Entry 1V74 (X-ray diffraction, 2.00 A resolution); this record covers chains A and B.

Chain A:
Molecule: Colicin D
Organism: Escherichia coli
Notes: fragment: colicin D catalytic domain
Reference sequence: P17998 (CEAD_ECOLI); numbering as in UniProt (aligned over 591-697)
Amino-acid sequence (107 residues; each row starts with the number of its first residue):
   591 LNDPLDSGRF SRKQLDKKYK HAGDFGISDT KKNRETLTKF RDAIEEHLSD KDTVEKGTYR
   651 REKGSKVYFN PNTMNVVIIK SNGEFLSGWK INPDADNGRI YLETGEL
What the authors report for this chain:
  - contacts within the chain: H611-S677
  - catalytic residues: H611, R651, S677
  - catalytic residues: K608, K610, W679 (proposed by the authors, not directly observed)
  - mutagenesis - K608A, K610A, H611A, R651A, S677A, W679A: abolished catalytic activity
  - mutagenesis - K607A, Y649A, N682A, D686A: decreased catalytic activity
  - mutagenesis - L591A, N592A, L595P, S601P, R602G, K603E, D606H, D614A: unchanged catalytic activity
  - mutagenesis - D614A: decreased growth
  - mutagenesis - A685Q: decreased binding to Colicin D immunity protein (chain B)
  - post-translational modification sites: K607 (citing earlier work)

Chain B:
Molecule: Colicin D immunity protein
Organism: Escherichia coli
Reference sequence: P11899 (IMMD_ECOLI); residue numbers follow UniProt; this construct covers 1-87
Amino-acid sequence (87 residues; each row starts with the number of its first residue):
     1 MNKMAMIDLA KLFLASKITA IEFSERICVE RRRLYGVKDL SPNILNCGEE LFMAAERFEP
    61 DADRANYEID DNGLKVEVRS ILEKFKL
What the authors report for this chain:
  - mutagenesis - K11A, L12A, S16A, K17A, E22A, R26A, E30A, Y35A, M53A, Y67A: unchanged binding to Colicin D (chain A)
  - mutagenesis - R32A: decreased binding to Colicin D (chain A)

How chain A and chain B interact:
Residue-residue contacts - 38 pairs, chain A then chain B:
  K607(A) with E59(B), salt bridge; D61(B), salt bridge
  K608(A) with E56(B), salt bridge
  K610(A) with S24(B); C28(B); R32(B), hydrogen bond (backbone-side chain); E56(B)
  H611(A) with C28(B); R32(B); F52(B); E56(B), salt bridge
  G613(A) with R32(B)
  D614(A) with R31(B), salt bridge; R32(B), salt bridge
  Y649(A) with M53(B), hydrophobic; E56(B); R57(B)
  R651(A) with R57(B); Y67(B)
  E652(A) with Y67(B), hydrogen bond
  L676(A) with Y67(B)
  S677(A) with E56(B), hydrogen bond
  W679(A) with F52(B); M53(B), hydrophobic; E56(B)
  K680(A) with R31(B), hydrogen bond (backbone-side chain); Y35(B)
  I681(A) with Y35(B), hydrogen bond (backbone-side chain)
  N682(A) with R31(B); Y35(B); L45(B)
  P683(A) with Y35(B)
  D684(A) with L45(B)
  A685(A) with N46(B); E49(B)
  D686(A) with N46(B), hydrogen bond (backbone-side chain)
  N687(A) with E49(B); M53(B)
Also at the interface, not in a pair above, chain A (23 interface residues in all): K603, K622, M664
Also at the interface, not in a pair above, chain B (19 interface residues in all): E25, G36, E50, A55
Interface features reported in the paper:
  - residue pairs: K607(A)-E59(B), K608(A)-E56(B), K610(A)-R32(B), H611(A)-E56(B), D614(A)-R32(B) (salt bridge), E652(A)-Y67(B), S677(A)-E56(B), K680(A)-R31(B), I681(A)-Y35(B), D686(A)-N46(B), F52(B)-W679(A), R57(B)-R651(A)
  - interface residues, chain A: K603(A)
  - interface residues, chain B: M53(B), D61(B)
  - hot spots on chain B (mutagenesis) - E49A: decreased binding to Colicin D (chain A)

Overview:
The interface between chain A and chain B involves 23 residues on one side and 19 on the other, with 6
hydrogen bonds and 6 salt bridges. Polar pairs include K607(A)-E59(B), K607(A)-D61(B) and K608(A)-E56(B). The
authors report contacts between K607(A) and E59(B), K608(A) and E56(B) and K610(A) and R32(B) among others; a
salt bridge between D614(A) and R32(B). The paper reports catalytic residues H611(A), R651(A) and S677(A)
among others; K608A, K610A and H611A of chain A, among others, abolish catalytic activity; 31 substitutions
were tested in all.
Here chain A is Colicin D and chain B is Colicin D immunity protein, both from Escherichia coli. Entry 1V74
(Structure of the E. coli colicin D bound to its immunity protein ImmD) was determined by X-ray diffraction.
